PDB entry 7PIA | electron microscopy, 13.60 A resolution (very low resolution: no residue pairs are listed; an interface is given only as per-side residue counts) | chains b and 3 of the 54 polymer chains in the assembly

Chain b:
Name: 50S ribosomal protein L3
From: Mycoplasma pneumoniae M129
UniProtKB: P75580 (RL3_MYCPN); residue numbers follow UniProt; this construct covers 1-287
Amino-acid sequence (287 residues; numbered 1 to 287; the number before each row is that of its first residue):
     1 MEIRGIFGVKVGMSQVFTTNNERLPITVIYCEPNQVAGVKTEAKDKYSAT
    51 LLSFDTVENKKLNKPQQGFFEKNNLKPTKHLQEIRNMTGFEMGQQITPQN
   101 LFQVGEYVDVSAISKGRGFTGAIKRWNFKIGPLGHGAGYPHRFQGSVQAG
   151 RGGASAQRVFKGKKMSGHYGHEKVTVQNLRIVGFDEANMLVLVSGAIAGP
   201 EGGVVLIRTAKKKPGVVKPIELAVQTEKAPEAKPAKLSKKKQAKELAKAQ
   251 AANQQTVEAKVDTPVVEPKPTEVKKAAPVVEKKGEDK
Disordered / not traced: 230-287

Chain 3:
Molecule: 23S ribosomal RNA
From: Mycoplasma pneumoniae M129
Sequence (2907 nucleotides; numbered 1 to 2907; the number before each row is that of its first residue):
     1 UACAAUAAGUUACUAAGGGCUUAUGGUGGAUGCCUUGGCACUAAUAGGCG
    51 AUGAAGGACGUGUUAACCUGCGAUAAGCUUCGGGUAGGUGGUAAGAACCU
   101 CAGAUCCGGAGAUUUCCGAAUGGAGCAAUCCGGUAGUUGGAAACAGCUAU
   151 CAUUAAUUGAUGAAUAAAUAGUCAAUUAAAGCAAUACGUGGUGAAGUGAA
   201 ACAUCUCAGUAGCCACAGGAAAAGAAAACGAAUGUGAUUCCGUGUGUAGU
   251 GGCGAGCGAAAGCGGAACAGGCCAAACUUAUCAUUAGAUAGGGGUUGUAG
   301 GGCUUGCAAUGUGGACUUGAAAACGAUAGAAGAAGCUGUUGGAAAGCAGC
   351 GCGCAAAAGGGUGAUAGCCCCGUAUUUGAAAUUGUUUUCAUACCUAGCGA
   401 GAUCCCUGAGUAGCUCGGAAAACGUUAUUUUGAGUGAAUCUGCCCAGACC
   451 AUUGGGUAAGCCUAAAUACUAAUUAGUGACCGAUAGCGAAACAGUACCGU
   501 GAGGGAAAGGUGAAAAGAACCCAGAGAUGGGAGUGAAAUAGAUUCUGAAA
   551 CCAUAUGCCUACAACGUGUCAGAGCACAUUAAUGUGUGAUGGCGUGCGUU
   601 UUGAAGUAUGAGCCGGCGAGUUAUGAUAGCAAGCGUUAGUUAACCAGGAG
   651 AUGGGGAGCUGUAGCGAAAGCGAGUUUUAAAAGAGCGUUUGUUUGUUAUU
   701 AUAGACCCGAAACGGGUUGAGCUAGUCAUGAGCAGGUUGAAGGUUGAGUA
   751 ACAUCAACUGGAGGACCGAACCGACUCUCGUUGAAACGAUAGCGGAUGAC
   801 UUGUGAUUAGGGGUGAAAUUCCAAUCGAAAUCCGUGAUAGCUGGUUCUCG
   851 UCGAAAUAGCUUUAAGGCUAGCGUGAGAUCACAAAUAAGUGGAGGUAAAG
   901 CUACUGAAUGUAUGAUGGCGCCACCUAGGCGUACUGAAUACAAUUAAACU
   951 CUGAAUGCCAUUUAUUUUAUUCUCGCAGUCAGACAGUGGGGGAUAAGCUU
  1001 CAUUGUCAAGAGGGGAAGAGCCCAGAUCAUUAAAUAAGGUCCCCAAAAUA
  1051 UACUAAGUGGAAAAGGAUGUGAAAGUGCUAAAACAGCAAGGAUGUUGGCU
  1101 UAGAAGCAGCCAUCGUUUAAAGAGUGCGUAACAGCUCACUUGUCGAGUGU
  1151 UUUUGCGCCGAAGAUGUAACGGGGCUAAGUAUAUUACCGAAUUUAUGGAU
  1201 AAGAUUUAUAUCUUGUGGUAGACGAGCGUUGUAUUGGAGUUGAAGUCAAA
  1251 GCGUGAGCAUUGGUGGAUCCAAUACAAGUGAGAAUGCCGGCAUGAGUAAC
  1301 GCUUGGGAGUGAGAAUCUCCCAAACCGAUUGACUAAGGUUUCCUGGACCA
  1351 GGGUCGUCCUUCCAGGGUUAGUCUGGACCUAAGCUGAGGCUGAAAAGCGU
  1401 AGGCGAUGGACAACAGGUUAAUAUUCCUGUACUUACAGUUAGACUGAUGG
  1451 AGUGACAAAGAAGGUUUUCCACCCCCAUAAUUGGAUUUGGGGAUAAAUCA
  1501 UAAGGUGGUACAAUAGGCAAAUCCGUUGUGCAUAACAUUGAGUGAUGAUG
  1551 UCGAGUGAAUGAGUGAUCAAGUAGCGAAGGUGGUAUUAAUCAUGCUUUCA
  1601 AGAAAAGCUUCUAGGGUUAAUCUAGCUGUAACCAGUACCGAGAACGAACA
  1651 CACGUAGUCAAGGAGAGGAUCCUAAGGUUAGCGAGUGAACUAUAGCCAAG
  1701 GAACUCUGCAAAUUAACCCCGUAAGUUAGCGAGAAGGGGUGCUUAUGUAA
  1751 AAGUAAGCCGCAGUGAAGAACGAGGGGGGACUGUUUAACUAAAACACAAC
  1801 UCUAUGCCAAACCGUAAGGUGAUGUAUAUGGGGUGACACCUGCCCAGUGC
  1851 UGGAAGGUUAAAGAAGGAGGUUAGCGCAAGCGAAGCUUUUAACUGAAGCC
  1901 CCAGUGAACGGCGGCCGUAACUAUAACGGUCCUAAGGUAGCGAAAUUCCU
  1951 AGUCGGGUAAAUUCCGUCCCGCUUGAAUGGUGUAACCAUCUCUUGACUGU
  2001 CUCGGCUAUAGACUCGGUGAAAUCCAGGUACGGGUGAAGACACCCGUUAG
  2051 GCGCAACGGGACGGAAAGACCCCGUGAAGCUUUACUGUAGCUUAAUAUUG
  2101 AUCAGGACAUUAUCAUGUAGAGAAUAGGUAGGAGCAAUCGAUGCAAGUUC
  2151 GCUAGGACUUGUUGAUGCGAAAGGUGGAAUACUACCCUUGGUUGUGUGCU
  2201 GUUCUAAUUGGUAACUGUUAUCCAGUUUCAAGACAGUGUUAGGUGGGCAG
  2251 UUUGACUGGGGCGGUCGCCUCCUAAAAGGUAACGGAGGCGUACAAAGGUA
  2301 CCUUCAGUACGGUUGGAAAUCGUAUGUAGAGUGUAAUGGUGUAAGGGUGC
  2351 UUGACUGUGAGACAUACAGGUCGAACAGGUGAGAAAUCAGGUCAUAGUGA
  2401 UCCGGUGGUCCAGUAUGGAAUGGCCAUCGCUCAACGGAUAAAAGCUACUC
  2451 CGGGGAUAACAGGCUGAUACUGCCCAAGAGUUCAUAUCGACGGCAGUGUU
  2501 UGGCACCUCGAUGUCGACUCAUCUCAUCCUCGAGCUGAAGCAGGUUCGAA
  2551 GGGUUCGGCUGUUCGCCGAUUAAAGAGAUACGUGAGUUGGGUUCAAACCG
  2601 UCGUGAGACAGGUUGGUCCCUAUCUAUUGUGCCCGUAGGAAGAUUGAAGA
  2651 GUGUUGCUUCUAGUACGAGAGGACCGAAGCGAGGACACCUCUUAUGCUCC
  2701 AGUUGUAGCGCCAGCUGCACCGCUGGGUAGUAACGUGUCUAUUAGAUAAA
  2751 CGCUGAAAGCAUCUAAGUGUGAAACUAUCUCAAAGAUUAAUCUUCCCAUU
  2801 UCGCAAGAAAGUAAGAGCCGUCAAAGACGAUGACGUUGAUAGGUUACAGG
  2851 UGUAAGCAUAGUGAUAUGUUGAGCUGAGUAAUACUAAUUGCUCGAGGACU
  2901 UAUUGGA
Disordered / not traced: 1-7, 923-927, 1560-1569, 2901-2907

How chain b and chain 3 interact:
At this resolution (14 A) residue pairs are not listed: 110 residues of chain b and 100 of chain 3 lie at the interface.

In short:
110 residues of chain b and 100 residues of chain 3 are in contact.
Chain b is 50S ribosomal protein L3 and chain 3 is 23S ribosomal RNA, both from Mycoplasma pneumoniae M129;
the structure, 70S ribosome with A/P- and P/E-site tRNAs in spectinomycin-treated Mycoplasma pneumoniae cells,
was determined by electron microscopy together with 7OOC, 7OOD, 7P6Z, 7PAH, 7PAI, 7PAJ and 23 further entries
from the same study.
